7XG1 - chains B and H of the 8 polymer chains in the assembly; structure by electron microscopy, 3.30 A resolution.

[Chain B]
Protein: Csf3
Organism: Pseudomonas aeruginosa
Sequence (220 residues; row label = number of the first residue in the row):
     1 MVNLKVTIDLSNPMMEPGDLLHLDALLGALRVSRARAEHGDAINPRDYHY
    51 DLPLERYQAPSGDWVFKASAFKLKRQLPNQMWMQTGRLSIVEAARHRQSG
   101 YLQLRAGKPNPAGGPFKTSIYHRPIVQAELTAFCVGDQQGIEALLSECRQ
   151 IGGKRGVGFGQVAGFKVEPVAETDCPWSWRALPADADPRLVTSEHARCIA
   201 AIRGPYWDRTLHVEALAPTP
Disordered / not traced: 1

[Chain H]
Molecule: crRNA
Organism: Pseudomonas aeruginosa
Sequence (61 nucleotides; numbered 1 to 61; the number before each row is that of its first residue):
     1 GUGAACGGUGGAGCAACACCUGAAGGAAGGCUUGAUGAGCGUGUUCCCCG
    51 CAUACGCGGGG
Disordered / not traced: 28-61

[How chain B and chain H interact]
Contacting residue pairs (42; chain B residue first):
  Asp19(B) - G3(H)  base contact
  Leu20(B) - G3(H)  hydrogen bond to the base
  Leu21(B) - U2(H)  phosphate contact
  Leu21(B) - G3(H)  phosphate contact
  His22(B) - G3(H)  base contact
  Ala25(B) - G1(H)  phosphate contact
  Ala25(B) - G3(H)  phosphate contact
  Leu26(B) - U2(H)  base contact
  Ala29(B) - G1(H)  phosphate contact
  Ala29(B) - U2(H)  base contact
  Val32(B) - G1(H)  sugar contact
  Pro45(B) - G1(H)  base contact
  Arg46(B) - G1(H)  hydrogen bond to the base
  His49(B) - G1(H)  sugar contact
  Met83(B) - U9(H)  base contact
  Gln84(B) - U9(H)  phosphate contact
  Thr85(B) - G7(H)  hydrogen bond to the sugar
  Thr85(B) - G8(H)  phosphate contact
  Thr85(B) - U9(H)  hydrogen bond to the phosphate
  Gly86(B) - G7(H)  phosphate contact
  Gly86(B) - G8(H)  phosphate contact
  Arg87(B) - G8(H)  hydrogen bond to the phosphate
  Arg87(B) - G10(H)  base contact
  Ser89(B) - G8(H)  base contact
  Ser119(B) - G7(H)  hydrogen bond to the base
  Ile120(B) - U9(H)  base contact
  Tyr121(B) - G7(H)  base contact
  Gln150(B) - U2(H)  base contact
  Ile151(B) - U2(H)  base contact
  Gly152(B) - U2(H)  sugar contact
  Lys154(B) - A5(H)  hydrogen bond to the phosphate
  Arg155(B) - U2(H)  sugar contact
  Arg155(B) - A4(H)  hydrogen bond to the sugar
  Arg155(B) - A5(H)  salt bridge to the phosphate
  Ala200(B) - G3(H)  base contact
  Pro205(B) - G1(H)  base contact
  Tyr206(B) - G3(H)  base contact
  Trp207(B) - G1(H)  base contact
  Trp207(B) - U2(H)  hydrogen bond to the phosphate
  Trp207(B) - G3(H)  sugar contact
  Trp207(B) - A4(H)  stacking on the base
  His212(B) - G3(H)  base contact
Other interface residues (no listed pair), chain B (37 interface residues in all): Gly28, Arg36, Arg123, Gly153, Gly156, Ile199, Ala201

[Summary]
Chain B and chain H form an interface of 37 and 9 residues respectively, with 9 hydrogen bonds, 1 salt bridge
and 1 aromatic stacking contact. Polar pairs include Leu20(B)-G3(H), Arg46(B)-G1(H) and Ser119(B)-G7(H).
Chain B is Csf3 and chain H is crRNA, both from Pseudomonas aeruginosa; the structure, CryoEM structure of
type IV-A Csf-crRNA binary complex, was determined by electron microscopy together with 7XF1, 7XFZ, 7XG0,
7XG2, 7XG3 and 7XG4 from the same study.
